Entry 5D85 (X-ray diffraction, 1.92 A resolution); this record covers chain A.

[Chain A]
Name: Probable siderophore biosynthesis protein SbnA
Source organism: Staphylococcus aureus
UniProtKB: A6QDA0 (SBNA_STAAE); residue numbers follow UniProt; this construct covers 1-326
Amino-acid sequence (326 residues; numbered 1 to 326; the number before each row is that of its first residue):
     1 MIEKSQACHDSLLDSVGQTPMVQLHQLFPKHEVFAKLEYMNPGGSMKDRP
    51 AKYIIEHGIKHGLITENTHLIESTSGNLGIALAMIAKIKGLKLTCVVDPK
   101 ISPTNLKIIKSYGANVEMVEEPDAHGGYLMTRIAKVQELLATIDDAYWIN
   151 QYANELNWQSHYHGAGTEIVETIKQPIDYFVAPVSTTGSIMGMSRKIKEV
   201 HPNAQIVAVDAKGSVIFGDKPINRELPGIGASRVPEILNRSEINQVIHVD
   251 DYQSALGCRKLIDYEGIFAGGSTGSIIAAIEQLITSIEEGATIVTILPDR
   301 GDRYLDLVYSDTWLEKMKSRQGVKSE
Not modelled in the structure: 1-8, 322-326
Curated features (UniProtKB/Swiss-Prot):
  - binding site (pyridoxal 5'-phosphate): Asn77, Ser185 to Ser189, Ser272
  - modified residue: Lys47 (N6-(pyridoxal phosphate)lysine)
  - mutagenesis: Arg132 (R132A: No detectable enzyme activity. Does not form pyridoxal 5'-phosphate-alpha-aminoacrylate reaction intermediate), Tyr152 (Y152F: Very low enzyme activity. Does not form pyridoxal 5'-phosphate-alpha-aminoacrylate reaction intermediate; when associated with G-185), Ser185 (S185G: 4-5 fold reduction in catalytic efficiency. Does not form pyridoxal 5'-phosphate-alpha-aminoacrylate reaction intermediate; when associated with F-152)
Small-molecule neighbours:
  - citrate anion (FLC): Ser75, Asp98, Lys100, Gly126, Gly127, Tyr128, Leu129, Arg132, Arg224, Pro227, Gly228, Gly230, Ala231, Ser232
  - P1T (2-[({3-hydroxy-2-methyl-5-[(phosphonooxy)methyl]pyridin-4-yl}methyl)amino]acrylic acid): Met46, Lys47, Ser73, Thr74, Ser75, Gly76, Asn77, Leu78, Gln151, Tyr152, His161, Pro183, Val184, Ser185, Thr186, Thr187, Gly188, Ser189, Gly228, Ser272, Pro298, Asp299, Tyr304
From the paper describing this entry:
  - binding site for P1T: Lys47, Thr74, Ser75, Leu78, Gln151
  - conformationally variable residues (loop rearrangement): Glu72 to Gly76, Lys100, Tyr128, Leu129, Arg132
  - binding site for citrate anion: Lys100, Tyr128, Leu129, Arg132, Arg224, Ser232
  - specificity-determining residues: Arg132, Tyr152, Ser185
  - contacts within the chain: Pro99-Tyr128, Pro122-Tyr128
  - specificity-determining residues: Gly126 to Leu129 (by similarity / conservation)
  - mutagenesis - R132A, Y152F/S185G: abolished catalytic activity on OPS
  - mutagenesis - Y152F (1000-fold), S185G (4-fold): decreased catalytic activity
  - mutagenesis - Y152F/S185G (10-fold): increased catalytic activity on L-cysteine

[Overview]
Bound to chain A: citrate anion and compound P1T. Curated annotation (UniProt) lists 7 pyridoxal
5'-phosphate-binding residues and 3 mutagenesis sites. From the paper: a binding site for citrate anion at
Lys100, Tyr128 and Leu129 among others; R132A and Y152F/S185G abolish catalytic activity on OPS; 4
substitutions were tested in all.
Chain A is Probable siderophore biosynthesis protein SbnA (Staphylococcus aureus); the structure,
Staphyloferrin B precursor biosynthetic enzyme SbnA bound to aminoacrylate intermediate, was determined by
X-ray diffraction, deposited together with 5D84, 5D86 and 5D87.
